3Q49 - chains B and C; structure by X-ray diffraction, 1.54 A resolution.

Chain B:
Name: STIP1 homology and U box-containing protein 1
Source organism: Mus musculus
Notes: EC 6.3.2.-; fragment: TPR domain
Reference sequence: Q9WUD1 (CHIP_MOUSE); residues 23-155 here = UniProt positions 23-155
Chain sequence (137 residues; numbered 19 to 155; the number before each row is that of its first residue):
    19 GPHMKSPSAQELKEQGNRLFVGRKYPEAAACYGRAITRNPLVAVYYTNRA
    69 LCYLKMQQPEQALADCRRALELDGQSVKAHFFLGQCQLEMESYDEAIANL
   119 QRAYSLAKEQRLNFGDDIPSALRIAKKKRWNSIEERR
Not modelled in the structure: 19-23
Differences from the reference sequence: expression tag (19-22)
UniProt features mapped onto this chain:
  - modified residue (Phosphoserine): Ser24, Ser26, Ser150
  - cross-link: Lys23 (Glycyl lysine isopeptide (Lys-Gly) (interchain with G-Cter in ubiquitin))
From the paper describing this entry:
  - mutagenesis - K31A: decreased binding to Smad1

Chain C:
Name: Hsp70-C peptide
Chain sequence (8 residues; row label = number of the first residue in the row):
   634 GPTIEEVD
Not modelled in the structure: 634

Interface between chain B and chain C:
Pairs across the interface - 22 pairs, chain B then chain C:
  Lys31(B) with Asp641(C), hydrogen bond (side chain-backbone)
  Asn35(B) with Val640(C); Asp641(C), hydrogen bond (side chain-backbone)
  Phe38(B) with Glu639(C); Val640(C), hydrophobic
  Tyr50(B) with Val640(C)
  Val62(B) with Asp641(C)
  Asn66(B) with Val640(C); Asp641(C), hydrogen bond (side chain-backbone)
  Leu69(B) with Glu638(C); Glu639(C)
  Lys96(B) with Ile637(C); Glu639(C), hydrogen bond (side chain-backbone); Asp641(C), salt bridge
  Phe99(B) with Ile637(C), hydrophobic
  Phe100(B) with Ile637(C)
  Asn131(B) with Pro635(C)
  Phe132(B) with Pro635(C); Ile637(C), hydrophobic
  Gly133(B) with Pro635(C)
  Asp135(B) with Thr636(C), hydrogen bond; Ile637(C), hydrogen bond (side chain-backbone)
Other interface residues (no listed pair), chain B (17 interface residues in all): Lys73, Val95, Ile136
Interface features reported in the paper:
  - interface residues, chain B: Lys31(B)

Overview:
17 residues of chain B face 7 of chain C across their interface; the contacts include 6 hydrogen bonds and 1
salt bridge. Polar contacts include Lys96(B)-Asp641(C), Lys31(B)-Asp641(C) and Asn35(B)-Asp641(C). From the
paper: K31A of chain B reduces binding to Smad1; the interface residue Lys31(B).
Chain B is STIP1 homology and U box-containing protein 1 (Mus musculus) and chain C is Hsp70-C peptide; the
structure, Crystal structure of the TPR domain of CHIP complexed with Hsp70-C peptide, was determined by X-ray
diffraction, deposited together with 3Q47 and 3Q4A.
